PDB entry 5GIE | X-ray diffraction, 2.39 A resolution | chains A and C

== Chain A ==
Molecule: Vitamin D3 receptor
Source organism: Rattus norvegicus
Reference sequence: P13053 (VDR_RAT); numbering as in UniProt; present here: 117-164, 212-419
Chain sequence (256 residues; numbered 117 to 419; 47 numbers in that range are skipped by the numbering (no residue carries them; nothing is unmodelled there); the number before each row is that of its first residue):
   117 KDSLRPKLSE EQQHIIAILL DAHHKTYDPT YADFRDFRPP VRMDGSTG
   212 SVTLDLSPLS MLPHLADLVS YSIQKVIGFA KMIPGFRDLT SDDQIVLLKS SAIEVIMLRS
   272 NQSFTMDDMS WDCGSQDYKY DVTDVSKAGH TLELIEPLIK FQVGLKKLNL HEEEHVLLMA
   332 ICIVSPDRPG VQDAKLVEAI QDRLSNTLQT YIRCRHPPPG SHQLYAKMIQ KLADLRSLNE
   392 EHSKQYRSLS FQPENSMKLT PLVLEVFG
Disordered / not traced: 163-164, 298-300
Ligand contacts: DLAM-4P (VDP; (3R,5S)-5-[(2R)-2-[(1R,3aS,4E,7aR)-7a-methyl-4-[(2Z)-2-[(3S,5R)-2-methylidene-3,5-bis(oxidanyl)cyclohexylidene]ethylidene]-2,3,3a,5,6,7-hexahydro-1H-inden-1-yl]propyl]-3-methyl-3-oxidanyl-1-(4-phenylbutyl)pyrrolidin-2-one): Tyr143, Tyr147, Phe150, Pro219, Leu220, Leu223, Leu226, Leu229, Val230, Ser233, Ile267, Arg270, Ser271, Ser274, Trp282, Cys284, Tyr291, Asp295, Val296, Ser297, Thr302, Leu305, His393, Gln396, Tyr397, Leu400, Phe418
UniProt features mapped onto this chain:
  - region: Lys242 to Lys260 (Interaction with coactivator LXXLL motif)
  - binding site (calcitriol): Tyr143, Ser233, Arg270, Ser274, His301, His393
  - motif: Pro412 to Gly419 (9aaTAD)

== Chain C ==
Molecule: SRC1
Chain sequence (10 residues; each row starts with the number of its first residue):
   626 NHPMLMNLLK

== Interface between chain A and chain C ==
Residue-residue contacts - 22 pairs, chain A then chain C:
  Ile238(A) - Leu630(C)  hydrophobic
  Ile238(A) - Leu633(C)  hydrophobic
  Ile238(A) - Leu634(C)  hydrophobic
  Lys242(A) - Leu633(C)
  Lys242(A) - Leu634(C)
  Lys242(A) - Lys635(C)
  Arg248(A) - Leu634(C)  hydrogen bond (side chain-backbone)
  Arg248(A) - Lys635(C)
  Ser252(A) - Met631(C)  hydrogen bond
  Gln255(A) - Leu634(C)
  Ile256(A) - His627(C)
  Ile256(A) - Met631(C)  hydrophobic
  Ile256(A) - Leu634(C)  hydrophobic
  Leu259(A) - Leu634(C)  hydrophobic
  Lys260(A) - His627(C)
  Pro412(A) - Met629(C)  hydrophobic
  Leu413(A) - Leu633(C)  hydrophobic
  Glu416(A) - His627(C)
  Glu416(A) - Pro628(C)
  Glu416(A) - Met629(C)  hydrogen bond (side chain-backbone)
  Glu416(A) - Leu630(C)  hydrogen bond (side chain-backbone)
  Val417(A) - Leu630(C)  hydrophobic
Other interface residues (no listed pair), chain A (14 interface residues in all): Gln235, Phe247
Other interface residues (no listed pair), chain C (9 interface residues in all): Asn626

== Summary ==
14 residues of chain A and 9 residues of chain C are in contact; the contacts include 4 hydrogen bonds. Polar
pairs include Arg248(A)-Leu634(C), Ser252(A)-Met631(C) and Glu416(A)-Met629(C). Bound to chain A: DLAM-4P.
UniProt lists 6 calcitriol-binding residues on chain A.
Here chain A is Vitamin D3 receptor (Rattus norvegicus) and chain C is SRC1. Entry 5GIE (Crystal structure of
VDR in complex with DLAM-4P (P21 form)) was determined by X-ray diffraction (same publication as 5GIC and
5GID).
